6CS2 - chains B and C of the 4 polymer chains in the assembly; structure by electron microscopy, 4.40 A resolution (low resolution: residue-level contacts below are approximate; hydrogen-bond / salt-bridge calls are withheld).

Chain B (and C):
Protein: Spike glycoprotein, Fibritin
Organism: Human SARS coronavirus
Notes: chain C of this document is another copy of the same molecule, construct and numbering; everything in this record applies to it too
Reference sequence: chimeric construct of P59594, D9IEJ2: residues 14-1190 from P59594 (SPIKE_CVHSA) positions 14-1190 (same numbers); residues 1192-1219 from D9IEJ2 positions 457-484 (UniProt number = residue number - 735)
Amino-acid sequence (1215 residues; numbered 14 to 1228; the number before each row is that of its first residue):
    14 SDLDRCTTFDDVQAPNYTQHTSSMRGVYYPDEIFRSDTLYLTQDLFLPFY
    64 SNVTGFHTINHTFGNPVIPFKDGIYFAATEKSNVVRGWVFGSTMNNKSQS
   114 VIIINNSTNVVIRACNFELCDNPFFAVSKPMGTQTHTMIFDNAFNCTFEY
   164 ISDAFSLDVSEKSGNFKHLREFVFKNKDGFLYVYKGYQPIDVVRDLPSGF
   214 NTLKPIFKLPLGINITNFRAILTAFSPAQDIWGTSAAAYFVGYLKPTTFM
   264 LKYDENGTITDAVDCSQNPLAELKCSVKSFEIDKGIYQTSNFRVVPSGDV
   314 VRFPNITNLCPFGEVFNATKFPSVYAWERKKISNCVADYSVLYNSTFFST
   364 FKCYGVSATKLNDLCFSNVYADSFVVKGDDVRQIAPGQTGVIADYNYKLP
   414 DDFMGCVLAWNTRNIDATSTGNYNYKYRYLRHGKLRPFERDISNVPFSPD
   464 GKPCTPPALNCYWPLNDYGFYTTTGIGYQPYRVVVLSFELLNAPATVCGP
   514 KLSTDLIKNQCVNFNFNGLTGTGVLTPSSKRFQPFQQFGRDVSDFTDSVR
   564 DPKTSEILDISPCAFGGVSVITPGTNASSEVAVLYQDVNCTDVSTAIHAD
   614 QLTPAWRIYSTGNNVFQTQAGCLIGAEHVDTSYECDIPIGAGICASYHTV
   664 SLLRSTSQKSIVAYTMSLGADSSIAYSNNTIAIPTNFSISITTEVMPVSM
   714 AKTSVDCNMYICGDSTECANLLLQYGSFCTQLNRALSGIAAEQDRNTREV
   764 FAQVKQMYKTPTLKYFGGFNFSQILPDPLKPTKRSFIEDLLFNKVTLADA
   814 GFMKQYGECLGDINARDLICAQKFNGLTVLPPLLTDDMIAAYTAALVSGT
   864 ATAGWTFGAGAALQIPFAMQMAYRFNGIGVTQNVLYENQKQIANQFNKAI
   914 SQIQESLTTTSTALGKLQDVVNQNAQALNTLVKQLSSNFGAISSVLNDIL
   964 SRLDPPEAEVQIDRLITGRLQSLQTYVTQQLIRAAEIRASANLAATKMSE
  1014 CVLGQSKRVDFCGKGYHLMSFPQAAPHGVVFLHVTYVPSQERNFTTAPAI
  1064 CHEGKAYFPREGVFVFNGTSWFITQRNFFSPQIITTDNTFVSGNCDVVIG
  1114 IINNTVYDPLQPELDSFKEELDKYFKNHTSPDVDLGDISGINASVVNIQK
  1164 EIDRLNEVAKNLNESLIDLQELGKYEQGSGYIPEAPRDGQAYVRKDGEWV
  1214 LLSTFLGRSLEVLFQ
Unresolved in the structure: 14-17, 241-243, 368-370, 503-508, 664-670, 810-817, 824-830, 1128-1228 (chain C: 14-17, 241-243, 319-514, 664-670, 810-817, 825-829, 1130-1228)
Sequence notes: conflict A577 (Ser in P59594); engineered mutation P968 (Lys in P59594), P969 (Val in P59594); linker (1191-1192); expression tag (1220-1228)
UniProt features mapped onto this chain:
  - region: S798 to Y819 (Fusion peptide 1), K817 to F837 (Fusion peptide 2), D1145 to E1184 (Heptad repeat 2)
  - site (Cleavage): R667, S668, R797, S798
  - glycosylation (N-linked (GlcNAc...) asparagine): N29, N65, N73, N109, N118, N119, N158, N227, N269, N318, N330, N357, N589, N602, N691, N699, N783, N1056, N1080, N1116 and 3 more in UniProt
Disulfides: C19-C133, C128-C159, C278-C288, C323-C348, C366-C419, C378-C511, C467-C474, C524-C576, C603-C635, C648-C657, C720-C742, C725-C731, C822-C833, C1014-C1025, C1064-C1108
Covalent attachments: N-acetylglucosamine (NAG) linked to N65, N269, N318, N589, N602, N691, N699, N783, N1056, N1080, N1116
What the authors report for this chain:
  - mutagenesis - K968P/V969P: unchanged binding to Angiotensin-converting enzyme 2

How chain B and chain C interact:
Pairs across the interface (119; chain B residue first):
  N304(B) with D719(C)
  R306(B) with D727(C)
  G534(B) with D727(C)
  T535(B) with D727(C)
  K543(B) with F47(C)
  R544(B) with F47(C); N269(C)
  F545(B) with F47(C)
  Q546(B) with N269(C)
  F548(B) with Y42(C); E45(C)
  Q549(B) with E45(C); I46(C); F47(C)
  Q550(B) with E45(C)
  F551(B) with E45(C); I46(C); F47(C)
  G552(B) with I46(C); F47(C)
  R553(B) with I46(C); F47(C); R48(C)
  D554(B) with R48(C)
  V555(B) with Q818(C)
  S556(B) with N838(C); V945(C)
  D557(B) with S949(C)
  F558(B) with F837(C); L948(C)
  I573(B) with F837(C)
  S574(B) with F837(C)
  P575(B) with Q835(C); K836(C); F837(C)
  A577(B) with Q835(C)
  F578(B) with D719(C); M722(C); Q835(C); K836(C)
  D600(B) with Q835(C); T841(C); L843(C)
  Q632(B) with C822(C); C833(C)
  P651(B) with L846(C)
  G653(B) with P845(C); L846(C)
  A654(B) with P845(C); L846(C)
  G655(B) with L846(C)
  M679(B) with L846(C); L847(C); M851(C)
  L681(B) with M770(C); A854(C); Y855(C)
  A683(B) with Q769(C); M770(C)
  D684(B) with M770(C); K772(C)
  S685(B) with Q769(C); M770(C); Y771(C)
  S686(B) with K772(C)
  I687(B) with T865(C); A875(C)
  A688(B) with Q877(C)
  Y689(B) with Q877(C); I878(C); P879(C); F880(C)
  S690(B) with Q877(C)
  N691(B) with P879(C)
  N692(B) with P879(C)
  T693(B) with Q877(C); P879(C)
  I694(B) with Q877(C); P879(C); M882(C)
  A695(B) with L876(C); Q877(C)
  P697(B) with L876(C)
  T943(B) with Q744(C)
  K946(B) with S740(C)
  Q947(B) with F741(C)
  S950(B) with Q737(C); Y738(C)
  N951(B) with Q737(C)
  F952(B) with Q737(C); Y738(C)
  G953(B) with Q737(C); Y738(C)
  A954(B) with Q737(C)
  R977(B) with D976(C)
  Q984(B) with Q984(C)
  I995(B) with L994(C)
  E999(B) with R1001(C)
  R1021(B) with T1009(C); E1013(C); R1021(C)
  D1023(B) with S1012(C)
  G1028(B) with A872(C)
  Y1029(B) with W868(C); T869(C)
  E1054(B) with A875(C); L876(C)
  T1059(B) with M882(C)
  F1071(B) with N896(C); Y899(C)
  V1076(B) with M882(C)
  R1089(B) with I878(C); M882(C); Y886(C)
  F1103(B) with T894(C)
  S1105(B) with N896(C)
  V1111(B) with Y899(C)
  I1112(B) with Q902(C)
  L1123(B) with L1123(C)
Also at the interface, not in a pair above, chain B (88 interface residues in all): S289, Q301, S561, C576, V601, T631, I652, I656, G682, I696, T988, T991, Q992, V1022, P1061, P1072
Also at the interface, not in a pair above, chain C (79 interface residues in all): D44, K217, P218, G270, V718, N746, R747, F779, L823, L831, G839, V842, P844, A864, Q895, E900, Q987, T991

In short:
The interface between chain B and chain C involves 88 residues on one side and 79 on the other.
N-acetylglucosamine is covalently linked to N65(B), N269(B), N318(B), N589(B), N602(B) and N691(B) and 5 more.
From the paper: K968P/V969P of chain B leave binding to Angiotensin-converting enzyme 2 unchanged.
Both chains are Spike glycoprotein, Fibritin (Human SARS coronavirus). Entry 6CS2 (SARS Spike Glycoprotein -
human ACE2 complex, Stabilized variant, all ACE2-bound particles) was determined by electron microscopy.
